8IFL - chains A and C of the 16 polymer chains in the assembly; structure by electron microscopy, 3.11 A resolution.

# Chain A
Protein: TIR domain-containing protein
From: Thermoflavifilum thermophilum
UniProtKB: A0A1I7NFG5 (A0A1I7NFG5_9BACT); residue numbers follow UniProt; this construct covers 1-450
Chain sequence (450 residues; numbered 1 to 450; the number before each row is that of its first residue):
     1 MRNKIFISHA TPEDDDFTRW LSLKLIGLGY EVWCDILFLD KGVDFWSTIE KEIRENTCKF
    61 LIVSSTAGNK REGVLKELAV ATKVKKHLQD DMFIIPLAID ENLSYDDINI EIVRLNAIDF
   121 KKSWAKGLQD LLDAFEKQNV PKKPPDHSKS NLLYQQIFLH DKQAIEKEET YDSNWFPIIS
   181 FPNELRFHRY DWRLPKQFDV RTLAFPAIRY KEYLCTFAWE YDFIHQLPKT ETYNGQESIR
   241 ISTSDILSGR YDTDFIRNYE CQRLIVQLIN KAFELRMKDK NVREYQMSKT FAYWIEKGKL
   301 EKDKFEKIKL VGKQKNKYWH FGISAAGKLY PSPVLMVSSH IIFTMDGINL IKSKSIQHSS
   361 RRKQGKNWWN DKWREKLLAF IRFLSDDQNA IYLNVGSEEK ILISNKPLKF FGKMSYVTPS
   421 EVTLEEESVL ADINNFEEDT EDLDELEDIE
Unresolved in the structure: 1, 142-145, 421-450
Reported in the primary citation:
  - mutagenesis - G42P, D44A, E50A, R54A, E77A, R114A: abolished catalytic activity
  - catalytic residues: Glu77 (proposed by the authors, not directly observed)
  - self-association interface (contacts with another copy of this molecule): Gly42, Asp44, Arg114

# Chain C
Molecule: guide RNA
Sequence (21 nucleotides; each row starts with the number of its first residue):
     1 AAACGGCUCU AAUCUAUUAG U
Unresolved in the structure: 21
Metal / ion sites: Mg2+: A1, A3 (shared with 1 residue of chain B)

# How chain A and chain C interact
Residue-residue contacts - 31 pairs, chain A then chain C:
  Lys196(A) with A19(C), phosphate contact
  Gln197(A) with A19(C), sugar contact; G20(C), phosphate contact
  Arg209(A) with U17(C), hydrogen bond to the sugar
  Tyr210(A) with A16(C), sugar contact; U17(C), sugar contact
  Lys211(A) with U17(C), hydrogen bond to the sugar; U18(C), phosphate contact
  Glu212(A) with U18(C), sugar contact
  Glu260(A) with U15(C), hydrogen bond to the sugar; A16(C), hydrogen bond to the sugar
  Arg263(A) with U15(C), hydrogen bond to the base; A16(C), base contact
  Tyr285(A) with C9(C), hydrogen bond to the phosphate
  Gln286(A) with C9(C), phosphate contact
  Met287(A) with U8(C), phosphate contact; C9(C), phosphate contact
  Ser288(A) with C9(C), hydrogen bond to the phosphate; U10(C), hydrogen bond to the phosphate
  Lys289(A) with A11(C), base contact; A12(C), base contact
  His340(A) with U8(C), salt bridge to the phosphate
  Lys354(A) with C9(C), phosphate contact
  Gln357(A) with U8(C), sugar contact
  His358(A) with G6(C), base contact; C7(C), hydrogen bond to the sugar; U8(C), sugar contact
  Arg361(A) with C7(C), hydrogen bond to the phosphate; U8(C), salt bridge to the phosphate
  Arg362(A) with G6(C), hydrogen bond to the sugar; C7(C), hydrogen bond to the sugar
Other interface residues (no listed pair), chain C (14 interface residues in all): G5

# Summary
19 residues of chain A and 14 residues of chain C are in contact; the contacts include 12 hydrogen bonds and 2
salt bridges. Among the polar pairs are Arg263(A)-U15(C), Arg209(A)-U17(C) and Lys211(A)-U17(C). The paper
reports the catalytic residue Glu77(A); G42P, D44A and E50A of chain A, among others, abolish catalytic
activity; 6 substitutions were tested in all.
Here chain A is TIR domain-containing protein (Thermoflavifilum thermophilum) and chain C is guide RNA. Entry
8IFL (Cryo-EM structure of tetrameric SPARTA gRNA-ssDNA target complex in state 1) was determined by electron
microscopy (same publication as 8IFK, 8IFM and 8K34).
